PDB entry 6X5G | X-ray diffraction, 1.85 A resolution | chains A and B

== Chain A ==
Name: Calcium/calmodulin-dependent protein kinase type II subunit alpha
Organism: Homo sapiens
Notes: EC 2.7.11.17
UniProt: Q9UQM7 (KCC2A_HUMAN); residues 7-274 here = UniProt positions 7-274
Amino-acid sequence (268 residues; each row starts with the number of its first residue):
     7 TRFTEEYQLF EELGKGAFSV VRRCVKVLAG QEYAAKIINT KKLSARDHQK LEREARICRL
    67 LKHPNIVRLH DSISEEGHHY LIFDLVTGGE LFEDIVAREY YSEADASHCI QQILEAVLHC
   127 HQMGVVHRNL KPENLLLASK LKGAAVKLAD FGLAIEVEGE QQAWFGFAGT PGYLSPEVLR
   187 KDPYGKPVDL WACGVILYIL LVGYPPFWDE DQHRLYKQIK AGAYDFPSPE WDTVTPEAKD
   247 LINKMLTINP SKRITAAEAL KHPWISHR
Construct notes: engineered mutation Asn135 (Asp in Q9UQM7), Lys223 (Gln in Q9UQM7)
Residues lining bound ligands: bicine (BCN): Val27, Ala40, Lys42, Glu60, Cys64, Val73, Phe89, Leu142, Ala155, Asp156, Phe157
Curated features (UniProtKB/Swiss-Prot):
  - binding site (ATP): Leu19 to Val27, Lys42
  - modified residue: Tyr13 (Phosphotyrosine), Ser257 (Phosphoserine)
  - natural variant: Phe98 (F98S: In MRD53), Glu109 (E109D: In MRD53), Ala112 (A112V: In MRD53; uncertain significance), Pro138 (P138A: In MRD53; uncertain significance), Glu183 (E183V: In MRD53), Pro212 (P212L: In MRD53; uncertain significance; P212Q: In MRD53), Pro235 (P235L: In MRD53; uncertain significance)
  - mutagenesis: Lys42 (K42R: No effect on protein stability or degradation. No effect on neuronal migration; when associated with P-286)
What the authors report for this chain:
  - specificity-determining residues: Trp214, Glu236 (by similarity / conservation)
  - mutagenesis - I205K, W214A (60-fold), E236K (21-fold): decreased binding to CaMKIIN
  - mutagenesis - E96K (7- to 65-fold), E96K/E99K (75- to 140-fold), E99K (7- to 65-fold): decreased binding to GluA1 P828R
  - mutagenesis - E96K/E99K (Tm change 1 degC): decreased stability in response to GluN2B

== Chain B ==
Name: Leucine-rich repeat-containing protein 7
UniProt: Q96NW7 (LRRC7_HUMAN); numbering as in UniProt (aligned over 797-818)
Amino-acid sequence (22 residues; each row starts with the number of its first residue):
   797 SKSRSTSSHG RRPLIRQDRI VG
Disordered / not traced: 797-803, 818

== Chain A / chain B interface ==
Contacting residue pairs (37; chain A residue first):
  Glu96(A) with Arg812(B), salt bridge
  Phe98(A) with Leu810(B), hydrophobic; Ile811(B); Arg812(B)
  Glu99(A) with Arg812(B), salt bridge
  Ile101(A) with Leu810(B), hydrophobic
  Asn135(A) with Ile816(B)
  Lys137(A) with Gln813(B), hydrogen bond (side chain-backbone); Asp814(B)
  Glu139(A) with Arg812(B); Gln813(B), hydrogen bond (side chain-backbone)
  Leu159(A) with Ile816(B), hydrophobic
  Phe173(A) with Val817(B), hydrophobic
  Ala174(A) with Val817(B), hydrophobic
  Gly175(A) with Ile816(B); Val817(B), hydrogen bond (backbone-backbone)
  Thr176(A) with Gln813(B); Arg815(B); Ile816(B)
  Pro177(A) with Arg815(B); Val817(B)
  Gly178(A) with Gln813(B), hydrogen bond (backbone-side chain)
  Tyr179(A) with Gln813(B)
  Gly209(A) with Leu810(B)
  Tyr210(A) with Gly806(B); Arg807(B); Arg808(B)
  Pro211(A) with Arg808(B); Pro809(B)
  Pro212(A) with Arg808(B)
  Trp214(A) with Arg808(B), hydrogen bond (backbone-side chain); Pro809(B); Ile811(B); Gln813(B)
  Tyr222(A) with Val817(B)
  Gln224(A) with Arg808(B), hydrogen bond
  Pro233(A) with Gly806(B)
Interface residues without a listed pair, chain A (28 interface residues in all): Val102, Leu180, Ile205, Phe213, Glu236
Interface residues without a listed pair, chain B (13 interface residues in all): His805
The authors on this interface:
  - pairs named by the authors: Trp214(A)-Arg808(B) (backbone contact), Gln224(A)-Arg808(B) (hydrogen bond)
  - interface residues, chain A: Glu96(A), Phe98(A), Glu99(A), Ile101(A), Val102(A), Lys137(A), Glu139(A), Gly175(A), Gly178(A), Tyr179(A), Ile205(A), Trp214(A), Glu236(A)

== In short ==
Chain A and chain B form an interface of 28 and 13 residues respectively, with 6 hydrogen bonds and 2 salt
bridges. Polar contacts include Glu96(A)-Arg812(B), Glu99(A)-Arg812(B) and Lys137(A)-Gln813(B). The paper
describes a backbone contact between Trp214(A) and Arg808(B); a hydrogen bond between Gln224(A) and Arg808(B).
From the paper: I205K, W214A and E236K of chain A reduce binding to CaMKIIN; interface residues Glu96(A),
Phe98(A) and Glu99(A) among others; 6 substitutions were tested in all.
Here chain A is Calcium/calmodulin-dependent protein kinase type II subunit alpha (Homo sapiens) and chain B
is Leucine-rich repeat-containing protein 7. Entry 6X5G (Cocrystal structure of human CaMKII-alpha
(CAMK2A)kinase domain and LRRC7 inhibitory domain) was determined by X-ray diffraction (same publication as
6X5Q, 7KL0, 7KL1, 7UIQ, 7UIR, 7UIS and 5 further entries).
